Entry 7FDC (electron microscopy, 6.60 A resolution (low resolution: residue-level contacts below are approximate; hydrogen-bond / salt-bridge calls are withheld)); this record covers chains M and S of the 31 polymer chains in the assembly.

# Chain M
Name: V-type proton ATPase subunit D
Organism: Saccharomyces cerevisiae S288C
Reference sequence: P32610 (VATD_YEAST); residues 1-256 here = UniProt positions 1-256
Sequence (256 residues; each row starts with the number of its first residue):
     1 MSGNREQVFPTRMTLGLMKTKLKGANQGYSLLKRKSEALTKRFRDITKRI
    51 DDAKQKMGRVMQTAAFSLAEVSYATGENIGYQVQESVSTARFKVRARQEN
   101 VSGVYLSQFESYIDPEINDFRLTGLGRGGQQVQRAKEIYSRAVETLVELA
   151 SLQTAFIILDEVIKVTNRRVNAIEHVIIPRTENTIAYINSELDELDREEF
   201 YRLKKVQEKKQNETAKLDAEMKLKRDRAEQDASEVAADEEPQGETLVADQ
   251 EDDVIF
Unresolved in the structure: 1-5, 224-256

# Chain S
Name: V-type proton ATPase subunit d
Organism: Saccharomyces cerevisiae S288C
Reference sequence: P32366 (VA0D_YEAST); residues 1-345 here = UniProt positions 1-345
Sequence (345 residues; each row starts with the number of its first residue):
     1 MEGVYFNIDNGFIEGVVRGYRNGLLSNNQYINLTQCDTLEDLKLQLSSTD
    51 YGNFLSSVSSESLTTSLIQEYASSKLYHEFNYIRDQSSGSTRKFMDYITY
   101 GYMIDNVALMITGTIHDRDKGEILQRCHPLGWFDTLPTLSVATDLESLYE
   151 TVLVDTPLAPYFKNCFDTAEELDDMNIEIIRNKLYKAYLEDFYNFVTEEI
   201 PEPAKECMQTLLGFEADRRSINIALNSLQSSDIDPDLKSDLLPNIGKLYP
   251 LATFHLAQAQDFEGVRAALANVYEYRGFLETGNLEDHFYQLEMELCRDAF
   301 TQQFAISTVWAWMKSKEQEVRNITWIAECIAQNQRERINNYISVY
Unresolved in the structure: 1
Curated features (UniProtKB/Swiss-Prot):
  - modified residue: Met1 (N-acetylmethionine)

# How chain M and chain S interact
Residue-residue contacts (56; chain M residue first):
  Thr63(M) - Gln334(S)
  Phe66(M) - Gln332(S)
  Ser67(M) - Gln332(S)
  Ala69(M) - Glu328(S)
  Ala69(M) - Gln332(S)
  Glu70(M) - Asn283(S)
  Glu70(M) - Gln332(S)
  Tyr73(M) - Gln69(S)
  Tyr73(M) - Val320(S)
  Tyr73(M) - Arg321(S)
  Tyr73(M) - Thr324(S)
  Ala74(M) - Glu285(S)
  Ala74(M) - Asp286(S)
  Ala74(M) - Tyr289(S)
  Thr75(M) - Glu285(S)
  Glu77(M) - Arg126(S)
  Asn78(M) - Arg126(S)
  Tyr81(M) - Glu122(S)
  Tyr81(M) - Arg126(S)
  Gln82(M) - Asp174(S)
  Glu85(M) - Thr112(S)
  Glu85(M) - Gly113(S)
  Glu85(M) - Thr114(S)
  Glu85(M) - His116(S)
  Glu85(M) - Leu145(S)
  Glu85(M) - Leu172(S)
  Phe120(M) - Leu172(S)
  Phe120(M) - Asp174(S)
  Arg121(M) - Asp174(S)
  Arg121(M) - Asn226(S)
  Arg121(M) - Gln229(S)
  Arg121(M) - Ser230(S)
  Thr123(M) - Gln229(S)
  Gly124(M) - Asp174(S)
  Gly124(M) - Glu178(S)
  Gly124(M) - Asn226(S)
  Leu125(M) - Glu178(S)
  Leu125(M) - Asn226(S)
  Gly126(M) - Glu178(S)
  Gly126(M) - Asn182(S)
  Gly126(M) - Asn222(S)
  Gly126(M) - Ile223(S)
  Gly126(M) - Asn226(S)
  Arg127(M) - Asp105(S)
  Arg127(M) - Tyr185(S)
  Arg127(M) - Arg219(S)
  Arg127(M) - Asn226(S)
  Arg127(M) - Glu285(S)
  Gly129(M) - Asn226(S)
  Gln130(M) - Leu225(S)
  Gln130(M) - Asn226(S)
  Gln130(M) - Gln229(S)
  Gln130(M) - Leu279(S)
  Gln131(M) - Asn283(S)
  Gln131(M) - Glu285(S)
  Arg134(M) - Asn283(S)
Other interface residues (no listed pair), chain M (28 interface residues in all): Val71, Gln84, Gly128, Gln133
Other interface residues (no listed pair), chain S (37 interface residues in all): Arg118, Asp173, Arg181, Leu284, Arg337

# In short
28 residues of chain M face 37 of chain S across their interface.
Here chain M is V-type proton ATPase subunit D and chain S is V-type proton ATPase subunit d, both from
Saccharomyces cerevisiae S288C. Entry 7FDC (CryoEM Structures of Reconstituted V-ATPase, state3) was
determined by electron microscopy.
